PDB entry 6R2Q | X-ray diffraction, 2.70 A resolution | chains A and B of the 3 polymer chains in the assembly

[Chain A]
Protein: Cystathionine beta-synthase
Organism: Shewanella baltica
Reference sequence: A0A165K349 (A0A165K349_9GAMM); residues 1-333 here = UniProt positions 1-333
Amino-acid sequence (333 residues; each row starts with the number of its first residue):
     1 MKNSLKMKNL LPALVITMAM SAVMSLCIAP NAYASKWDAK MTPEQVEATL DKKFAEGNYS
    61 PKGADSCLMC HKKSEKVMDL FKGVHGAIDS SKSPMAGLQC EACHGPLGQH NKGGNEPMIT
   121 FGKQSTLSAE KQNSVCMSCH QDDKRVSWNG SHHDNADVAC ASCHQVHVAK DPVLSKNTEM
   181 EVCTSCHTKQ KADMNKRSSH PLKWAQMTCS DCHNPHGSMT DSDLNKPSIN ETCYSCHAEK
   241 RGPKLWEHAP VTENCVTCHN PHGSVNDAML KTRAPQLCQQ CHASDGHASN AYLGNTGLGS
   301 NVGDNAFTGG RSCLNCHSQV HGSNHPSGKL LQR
Disordered / not traced: 1-61, 74-77, 113-115
Glycans and other covalent adducts: heme c (HEC) linked to Cys67, Cys70, Cys100, Cys103, Cys136, Cys139, Cys160, Cys163, Cys183, Cys186, Cys209, Cys212, Cys233, Cys236, Cys255, Cys258, Cys278, Cys281, Cys313, Cys316
Ion coordination: heme c Fe (10 sites), coordinated by His71, His85, His104, His110, His140, His153, His164, His167, His187, His200, His213, His216, His237, His248, His259, His262 and 4 more
Small-molecule neighbours:
  - heme c (HEC), molecule 1: Leu68, His71, Asp79, Phe81, His85, Ser93, His104, Lys123, Gln124, Ser125, Gln165, Val166, His167
  - heme c (HEC), molecule 2: His71, His104, Pro106, Gln109, His110, Thr120, Gly122, Lys123
  - heme c (HEC), molecule 3: Val84, His85, Lys92, Ser93, Gln124, Val135, His140, His164, Val166, Asp171, Leu174
  - heme c (HEC), molecule 4: Asn133, Met137, His140, Lys144, Arg145, Trp148, His153, Val158, Ala159, His164, Val173, Leu174, Glu179, Ser210, Pro215, His216
  - heme c (HEC), molecule 5: His152, His153, Ala156, Val158, Glu179, Val182, Ser185, His187, His213, Pro215, Asp221, Ser222, Asp223
  - heme c (HEC), molecule 6: Met180, Thr184, His187, Lys189, Gln190, Met194, His200, Leu202, Met207, Thr208, His213, Ser222, Leu224, Ile229, Val256, Pro261, His262
  - heme c (HEC), molecule 7: Ser198, His200, Met207, Asp211, Ile229, Thr232, Ser235, His237, His259, Ala268, Met269
  - heme c (HEC), molecule 8: Asn230, Tyr234, His237, Glu239, Lys240, His248, Pro250, Val251, Asn254, His259, Ala268, Leu270, Leu277, Arg311, Leu314, Val320, His321
  - heme c (HEC), molecule 9: His248, Ala249, Pro250, Ala274, Leu277, His282, Leu314, His317, Val320, Lys329, Leu330, Leu331
  - heme c (HEC), molecule 10: Pro275, Gln279, His282, Ser284, Asp285, His287, Ala288, Ala306, Phe307, Ser312, His317, Leu330, Gln332

[Chain B]
Protein: Uncharacterized protein
Organism: Shewanella baltica
Reference sequence: A0A165K351 (A0A165K351_9GAMM); residues 1-695 here = UniProt positions 1-695
Amino-acid sequence (695 residues; each row starts with the number of its first residue):
     1 MKFKLNLITL ALLANTGFAI AADGYGLANA NTEKVKMSAW SCKGCVVETG TSGTVGVGVG
    61 YNSEEDIRSA NAFGTSNEVA GKLDADVTFR GEKGYRASVE AYQLGMDGGR LEVNAGKQGQ
   121 YNVNVNYRQI ATYNSNSALT PYSGVGSDNL TLPDNWVTAG SSSQMPLLMD SLNSLELSLK
   181 RERTGLGFDY QGESLWSTHV SYMREEKTGL KKASGGFFNQ SMMLAEPVDY TTDSIEAGIK
   241 LKGDNWFTAL NYNGSIFKNE YNQLNFDSAF NPTFGAQTSG SIALDPDNQS HTVSLMGQYN
   301 DSTNVLSARL LTGQMSQDQA LVTSGYGYQV PTEALDAKVD LIGLNLKVVS KVTNSLRLSG
   361 SYDYNDRDNN TQIEEWTQVS INNVNGKVAY NTPYDNTSQR FKVAADYRIT RGMKLDGGYD
   421 FRRDERNYQD RETTDENTVW ARFRVNSFET WDMWVKGSYG QRDGSEYQAS EWTSSETNSL
   481 LRKYNLANRD RTQVEARVTH SPIESLTIDF GARYALDDYT DTVIGLTESK DTSYDANISY
   541 MITDDLLANA FYNYQIIESE QAGSSNYSTP TWTGFIEDKV DVVGAGISYN NLLENKLRMG
   601 LDYTYSDSNS NTQVRQGITG DYGDYFAKVH NINLYAQYQA TEKMALRFDY KIENYKDNDA
   661 ANDIAVNGIW NVVGFGDNSH DYTAQMIMLS MSYKI
Disordered / not traced: 1-46
Sequence notes: conflict Glu206 (Asp in A0A165K351)
Ion coordination: Ca2+ site 1: Asn259, Asn262, Asp287; Ca2+ site 2: Asp368, Asn369, Asp395
Small-molecule neighbours:
  - heme c (HEC), molecule 1: Ile130, Thr132, Leu179, Arg181, Arg183, Lys207
  - heme c (HEC), molecule 2: Phe218, Asn219, Val379, Ser380, Ile381, Lys387, Ser475, Asn671
  - heme c (HEC), molecule 3: Phe218, Asn219, Phe274, Ile381
  - heme c (HEC), molecule 4: Tyr394, Gln429, Asp430, Ser470, Trp472, Thr473, Ser474, Lys483, Tyr484, Asn485
  - heme c (HEC), molecule 5: Arg442, Trp454, Lys456

[Chain A / chain B interface]
Residue-residue contacts (219):
  Asp89(A) with Lys93(B); Gly94(B); Gln118(B); Gly119(B)
  Ser90(A) with Gln118(B); Gly119(B)
  Lys92(A) with Gln191(B)
  Glu130(A) with Arg408(B), salt bridge
  Lys131(A) with Lys351(B)
  Gln141(A) with Lys242(B), hydrogen bond (backbone-side chain); Phe247(B); Asn300(B), hydrogen bond
  Asp142(A) with Lys242(B); Phe247(B)
  Asp143(A) with Lys240(B), salt bridge; Phe247(B); Asn251(B); Met296(B)
  Val146(A) with Phe247(B), hydrophobic; Gln298(B); Ser307(B)
  Ser147(A) with Lys347(B)
  Asn149(A) with Val305(B); Arg357(B), hydrogen bond (backbone-side chain)
  Asp154(A) with Arg357(B), salt bridge
  Asn155(A) with Arg357(B), hydrogen bond; Asp406(B), hydrogen bond; Lys414(B), hydrogen bond (backbone-side chain); Arg442(B)
  Ala156(A) with Arg444(B), hydrogen bond (backbone-side chain)
  Asp157(A) with Arg408(B), salt bridge; Arg444(B)
  Lys176(A) with Arg110(B)
  Ser185(A) with Arg497(B), hydrogen bond (backbone-side chain)
  Cys186(A) with Arg497(B)
  Thr188(A) with Asp535(B), hydrogen bond; Asn553(B), hydrogen bond (backbone-side chain)
  Lys189(A) with Gln555(B)
  Lys191(A) with Phe551(B)
  Ala192(A) with Asn553(B); Val582(B), hydrophobic
  Asp193(A) with Gln555(B)
  Asn195(A) with Ser606(B), hydrogen bond (backbone-side chain)
  Lys196(A) with Gln555(B), hydrogen bond; Val580(B); Ser608(B)
  Arg197(A) with Ser608(B), hydrogen bond (backbone-side chain); Tyr625(B); Phe626(B), hydrogen bond (side chain-backbone); Asp657(B), salt bridge; Asn658(B)
  Trp204(A) with Asn71(B); Ala72(B); Asn631(B); Asn633(B)
  Ala205(A) with Arg110(B), hydrogen bond (backbone-side chain)
  Gln206(A) with Asp107(B); Gly108(B); Arg110(B), hydrogen bond (backbone-side chain); Arg128(B), hydrogen bond (backbone-side chain); Ile130(B); Ala131(B), hydrogen bond (side chain-backbone)
  Met207(A) with Arg128(B)
  Asp211(A) with Arg128(B), salt bridge
  Met219(A) with Arg309(B); Asn345(B); Asp363(B); Arg400(B), hydrogen bond (backbone-side chain)
  Asp221(A) with Arg400(B), salt bridge; Lys402(B), salt bridge; Arg422(B), salt bridge
  Pro227(A) with Arg309(B); Leu311(B), hydrophobic; Asn365(B)
  Ser228(A) with Asn365(B)
  Glu231(A) with Asn365(B)
  Cys236(A) with Arg181(B), hydrogen bond (backbone-side chain); Arg183(B), hydrogen bond
  Ala238(A) with Phe257(B), hydrophobic; Asn288(B), hydrogen bond (backbone-side chain)
  Glu239(A) with Lys207(B), salt bridge; Tyr230(B), hydrogen bond; Phe257(B); Asp285(B)
  Arg241(A) with Ser255(B), hydrogen bond; Asn288(B), hydrogen bond; Ser290(B); Met315(B)
  Gly242(A) with Asn288(B)
  Pro243(A) with Gln317(B), hydrogen bond (backbone-side chain); Ala337(B), hydrophobic; Val339(B), hydrophobic
  Lys244(A) with Asp285(B), salt bridge; Pro286(B)
  Leu245(A) with Leu335(B), hydrophobic; Trp376(B); Asn391(B)
  Trp246(A) with Trp376(B), hydrophobic; Gln378(B); Ala389(B); Tyr390(B); Asn391(B)
  Glu247(A) with Asn369(B); Tyr394(B)
  Ala249(A) with Tyr394(B); Gln429(B)
  Thr252(A) with Arg367(B), hydrogen bond (backbone-side chain); Asn396(B)
  Glu253(A) with Arg367(B), hydrogen bond (backbone-side chain); Asn396(B); Arg426(B), salt bridge; Asn485(B), hydrogen bond
  Thr257(A) with Tyr484(B), hydrogen bond (backbone-side chain)
  Val265(A) with Asp578(B); Asn609(B); Ser610(B); Tyr625(B)
  Asn266(A) with Asp578(B); Ser610(B), hydrogen bond; Tyr625(B)
  Asp267(A) with Tyr625(B), hydrogen bond (backbone-side chain)
  Lys271(A) with Tyr484(B); Asp578(B)
  Arg273(A) with Ser610(B), hydrogen bond; Thr612(B); Tyr625(B)
  Pro275(A) with Tyr622(B)
  Gln276(A) with Gln561(B); Thr612(B); Val614(B); Tyr622(B), hydrogen bond
  Leu277(A) with Tyr484(B)
  Gln279(A) with Gln561(B); Trp572(B)
  Gln280(A) with Leu481(B); Tyr484(B); Gly525(B); Leu526(B); Gln561(B)
  Cys281(A) with Leu481(B); Lys483(B)
  Ala283(A) with Thr477(B); Asn478(B), hydrogen bond (backbone-backbone); Leu481(B), hydrophobic; Tyr567(B)
  Ser284(A) with Ser475(B); Glu476(B); Thr477(B)
  Asp285(A) with Tyr567(B)
  Ser289(A) with Ser564(B), hydrogen bond (side chain-backbone); Ser565(B); Trp572(B)
  Asn290(A) with Ser565(B); Trp572(B)
  Ala291(A) with Ser565(B); Trp572(B), hydrophobic; Gln616(B)
  Tyr292(A) with Val614(B); Tyr622(B), hydrogen bond (backbone-side chain)
  Leu293(A) with Val614(B), hydrophobic; Gln616(B); Gly620(B); Asp621(B), hydrogen bond (backbone-backbone)
  Gly294(A) with Asp621(B); Tyr622(B)
  Asn295(A) with Gly620(B); Asp621(B), hydrogen bond (backbone-backbone)
  Thr296(A) with Ile618(B)
  Val302(A) with Tyr622(B), hydrophobic; Ala660(B)
  Gly303(A) with Ala661(B); Ile664(B); Ile669(B)
  Asn305(A) with Ile669(B)
  Ala306(A) with Ile669(B); Asn671(B); Val672(B), hydrophobic
  Thr308(A) with Tyr622(B); Ala661(B)
  Gly309(A) with Ala661(B)
  Gly310(A) with Ala661(B); Asn662(B), hydrogen bond (backbone-side chain); Ile669(B)
  Arg311(A) with Ala213(B); Ser214(B), hydrogen bond; Met223(B)
  Leu314(A) with Ser214(B)
  Asn315(A) with Ser214(B); Ser221(B), hydrogen bond (backbone-side chain); Met223(B)
  Cys316(A) with Phe218(B)
  Ser318(A) with Ser214(B), hydrogen bond (side chain-backbone)
  Gln319(A) with Ile282(B); Ala283(B), hydrogen bond (side chain-backbone)
  Asn324(A) with Ala283(B); Gln317(B); Leu321(B); Leu335(B)
  His325(A) with Ser281(B); Ala283(B); Val322(B); Tyr326(B)
  Pro326(A) with Val322(B); Tyr326(B); Val330(B), hydrophobic; Trp376(B); Gln378(B), hydrogen bond (backbone-side chain)
  Ser327(A) with Tyr326(B); Gln378(B); Val379(B), hydrogen bond (side chain-backbone)
  Gly328(A) with Gln378(B)
  Lys329(A) with Gln378(B), hydrogen bond (backbone-side chain); Ala389(B); Trp472(B), hydrogen bond (side chain-backbone); Ser474(B)
  Arg333(A) with Phe217(B); Ile282(B); Ala283(B); Val379(B)
Other interface residues (no listed pair), chain A (110 interface residues in all): Lys82, Cys139, Gly150, His152, Lys170, Asn177, Pro201, Lys203, Thr220, Asn230, Ser235, His237, Lys240, Cys258, Thr272, Leu298, Asp304, Leu330
Other interface residues (no listed pair), chain B (160 interface residues in all): Val47, Asp86, Arg90, Glu100, Tyr102, Gln129, Thr132, Glu205, Lys211, Lys212, Asn219, Thr232, Ser316, Lys338, Val349, Thr377, Asp416, Lys456, Thr473, Arg482, Leu486, Arg513, Ile524, Asp531, Ser559, Ile576, Lys579, Thr604, Gly623, Ala627, Glu653, Tyr655, Gly668

[Overview]
110 residues of chain A and 160 residues of chain B are in contact; the contacts include 48 hydrogen bonds and
12 salt bridges. Polar pairs include Glu130(A)-Arg408(B), Asp143(A)-Lys240(B) and Asp154(A)-Arg357(B). Ligands
of chain B: 5 copies of heme c.
Chain A is Cystathionine beta-synthase and chain B is Uncharacterized protein, both from Shewanella baltica;
the structure, Structure of the Mtr complex, was determined by X-ray diffraction together with 6QYC from the
same study.
